Entry 5UK4 (X-ray diffraction, 3.20 A resolution); this record covers chains P and R of the 22 polymer chains in the assembly.

== Chain P (and R) ==
Name: Nucleoprotein
Organism: Vesicular stomatitis Indiana virus (strain San Juan)
Notes: chain R of this document is another copy of the same molecule, construct and numbering; everything in this record applies to it too
UniProt: P03521 (NCAP_VSIVA); residues 1-422 here = UniProt positions 1-422
Sequence (422 residues; row label = number of the first residue in the row):
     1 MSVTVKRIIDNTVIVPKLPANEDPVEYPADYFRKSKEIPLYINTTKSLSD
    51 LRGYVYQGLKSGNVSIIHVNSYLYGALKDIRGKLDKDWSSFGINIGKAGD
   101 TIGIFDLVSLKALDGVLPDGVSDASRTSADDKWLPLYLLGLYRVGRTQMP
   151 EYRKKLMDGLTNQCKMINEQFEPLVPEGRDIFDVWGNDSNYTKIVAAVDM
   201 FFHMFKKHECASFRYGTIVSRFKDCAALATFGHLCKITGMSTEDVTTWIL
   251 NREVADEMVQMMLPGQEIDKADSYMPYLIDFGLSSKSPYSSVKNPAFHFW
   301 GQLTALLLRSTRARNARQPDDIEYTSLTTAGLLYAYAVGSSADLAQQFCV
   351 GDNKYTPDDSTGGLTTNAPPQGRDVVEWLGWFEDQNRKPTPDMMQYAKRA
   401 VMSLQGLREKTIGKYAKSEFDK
Not modelled in the structure: 1, 114-120 (chain R: 1, 119-120)
Curated features (UniProtKB/Swiss-Prot):
  - binding site (RNA): R143, Y152, K206, R214, K286, R317, R408
What the authors report for this chain:
  - mutagenesis - G75R: unchanged binding to Anti-vesicular stomatitis virus N VHH
  - mutagenesis - D374N: increased binding to Anti-vesicular stomatitis virus N VHH

== How chain P and chain R interact ==
Pairs across the interface (14):
  V3(P) with V350(R), hydrophobic
  T4(P) with V350(R)
  V5(P) with F348(R), hydrophobic; C349(R); V350(R), hydrophobic
  K6(P) with F348(R); C349(R), hydrogen bond (backbone-backbone); D352(R), salt bridge
  R7(P) with Q347(R); F348(R)
  I8(P) with Q346(R); Q347(R), hydrogen bond (backbone-backbone); C349(R), hydrophobic
  I14(P) with F348(R), hydrophobic
Other interface residues (no listed pair), chain R (7 interface residues in all): K354

== In short ==
The chain P/chain R interface involves 7 residues from each chain, with 2 hydrogen bonds and 1 salt bridge.
Polar pairs include K6(P)-D352(R), K6(P)-C349(R) and I8(P)-Q347(R). The paper reports that D374N of chain P
increases binding to Anti-vesicular stomatitis virus N VHH; G75R of chain P leaves binding to Anti-vesicular
stomatitis virus N VHH unchanged.
Both chains are Nucleoprotein (Vesicular stomatitis Indiana virus (strain San Juan)). Entry 5UK4 (Vesicular
stomatits virus N protein in complex with inhibitory nanobody 1307) was determined by X-ray diffraction
together with 5UKB from the same study.
